PDB entry 8EEY | electron microscopy, 2.53 A resolution | chains A and D of the 5 polymer chains in the assembly

== Chain A ==
Molecule: Cas7-11
Source organism: Desulfonema ishimotonii
UniProtKB: A0A401FT36 (A0A401FT36_9DELT); numbering as in UniProt (aligned over 1-1601)
Amino-acid sequence (1601 residues; each row starts with the number of its first residue):
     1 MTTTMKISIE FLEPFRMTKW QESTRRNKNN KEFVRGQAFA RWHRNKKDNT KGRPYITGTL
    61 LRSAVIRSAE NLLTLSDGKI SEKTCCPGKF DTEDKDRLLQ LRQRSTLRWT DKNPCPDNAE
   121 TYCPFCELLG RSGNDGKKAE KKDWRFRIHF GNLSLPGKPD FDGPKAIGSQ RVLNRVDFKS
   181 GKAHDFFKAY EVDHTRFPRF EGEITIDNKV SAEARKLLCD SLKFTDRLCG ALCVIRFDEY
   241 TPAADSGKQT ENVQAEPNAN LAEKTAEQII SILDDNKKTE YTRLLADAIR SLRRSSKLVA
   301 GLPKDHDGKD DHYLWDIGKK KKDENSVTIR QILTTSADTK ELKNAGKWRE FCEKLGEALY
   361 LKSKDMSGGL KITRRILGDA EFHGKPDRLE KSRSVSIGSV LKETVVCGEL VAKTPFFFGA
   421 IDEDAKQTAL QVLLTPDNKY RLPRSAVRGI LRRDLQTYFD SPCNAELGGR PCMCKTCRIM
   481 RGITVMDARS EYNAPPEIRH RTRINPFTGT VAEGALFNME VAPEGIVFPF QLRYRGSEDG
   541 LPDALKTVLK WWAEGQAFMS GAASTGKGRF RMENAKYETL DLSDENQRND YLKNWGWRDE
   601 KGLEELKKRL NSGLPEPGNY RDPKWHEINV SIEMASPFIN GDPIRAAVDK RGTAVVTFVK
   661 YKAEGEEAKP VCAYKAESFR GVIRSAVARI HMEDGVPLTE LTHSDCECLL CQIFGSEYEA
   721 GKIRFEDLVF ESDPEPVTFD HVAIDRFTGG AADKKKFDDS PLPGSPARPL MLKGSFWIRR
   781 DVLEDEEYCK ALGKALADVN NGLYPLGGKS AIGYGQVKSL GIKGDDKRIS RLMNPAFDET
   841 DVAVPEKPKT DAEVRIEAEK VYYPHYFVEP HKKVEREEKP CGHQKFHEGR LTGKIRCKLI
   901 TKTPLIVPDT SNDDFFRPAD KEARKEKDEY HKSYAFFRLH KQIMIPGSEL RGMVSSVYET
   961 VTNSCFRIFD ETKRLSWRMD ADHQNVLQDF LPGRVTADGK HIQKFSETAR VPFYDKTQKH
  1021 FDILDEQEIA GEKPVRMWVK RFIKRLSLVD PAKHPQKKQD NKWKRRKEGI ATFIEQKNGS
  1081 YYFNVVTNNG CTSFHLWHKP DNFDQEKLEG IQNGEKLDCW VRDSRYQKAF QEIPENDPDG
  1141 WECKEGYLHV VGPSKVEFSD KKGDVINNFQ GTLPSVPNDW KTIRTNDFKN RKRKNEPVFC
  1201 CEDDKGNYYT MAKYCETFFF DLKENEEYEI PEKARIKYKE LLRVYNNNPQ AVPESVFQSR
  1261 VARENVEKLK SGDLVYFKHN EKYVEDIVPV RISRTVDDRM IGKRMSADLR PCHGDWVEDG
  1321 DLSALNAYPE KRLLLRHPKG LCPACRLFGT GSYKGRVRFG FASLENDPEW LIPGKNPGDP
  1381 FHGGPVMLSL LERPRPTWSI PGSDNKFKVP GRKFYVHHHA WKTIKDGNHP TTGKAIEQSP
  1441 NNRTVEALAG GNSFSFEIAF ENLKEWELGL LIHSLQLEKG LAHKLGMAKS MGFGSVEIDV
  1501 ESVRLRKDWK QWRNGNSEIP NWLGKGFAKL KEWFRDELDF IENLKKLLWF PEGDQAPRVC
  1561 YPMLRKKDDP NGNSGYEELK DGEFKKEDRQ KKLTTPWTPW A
Disordered / not traced: 1, 133-143, 238-259, 320-325, 835-841, 919-928
Differences from the reference sequence: engineered mutation Ala429 (Asp in A0A401FT36), Ala654 (Asp in A0A401FT36)
From the paper describing this entry:
  - binding site for DR-mismatched target RNA (chain D): Lys182, Arg375, Glu717, Tyr718
  - mutagenesis - D429A/D654A: unchanged catalytic activity
  - mutagenesis - K182A/R375A/E717A/Y718A: decreased signaling
  - mutagenesis - K182A/R375A/E717A/Y718A: unchanged binding to Csx29

== Chain D ==
Molecule: DR-mismatched target RNA
Sequence (28 nucleotides; numbered -23 to 5; 1 number in that range is skipped by the numbering (no residue carries it; nothing is unmodelled there); the number before each row is that of its first residue; numbers below 1 keep their minus sign (U-23 is residue -23)):
   -23 UACCCAUGUC GAAGACAACA AAG
     1 UAUUU

== Chain A / chain D interface ==
Residue-residue contacts - 83 pairs, chain A then chain D:
  Lys182(A) - U1(D)  hydrogen bond to the base
  Tyr281(A) - C-8(D)  hydrogen bond to the phosphate
  Arg283(A) - A-4(D)  hydrogen bond to the sugar
  Arg283(A) - A-3(D)  salt bridge to the phosphate
  His306(A) - G-10(D)  stacking on the base
  Tyr313(A) - A-9(D)  phosphate contact
  Tyr360(A) - A-3(D)  hydrogen bond to the phosphate
  Lys364(A) - A-4(D)  sugar contact
  Lys364(A) - A-3(D)  salt bridge to the phosphate
  Ile372(A) - A-2(D)  phosphate contact
  Thr373(A) - A-2(D)  hydrogen bond to the phosphate
  Thr373(A) - G-1(D)  phosphate contact
  Arg375(A) - U1(D)  base contact
  Arg375(A) - A2(D)  salt bridge to the phosphate
  Ala429(A) - A-3(D)  base contact
  Arg503(A) - A-3(D)  base contact
  Arg503(A) - A-2(D)  base contact
  Val511(A) - A-6(D)  base contact
  Val511(A) - C-5(D)  base contact
  Ala512(A) - C-5(D)  hydrogen bond to the sugar
  Glu513(A) - C-5(D)  sugar contact
  Gly514(A) - C-5(D)  hydrogen bond to the sugar
  Gly514(A) - A-4(D)  phosphate contact
  Gly514(A) - A-3(D)  hydrogen bond to the sugar
  Ala515(A) - C-5(D)  hydrogen bond to the sugar
  Leu516(A) - C-5(D)  base contact
  Leu516(A) - A-4(D)  sugar contact
  Leu516(A) - A-3(D)  sugar contact
  Phe517(A) - A-3(D)  stacking on the base
  Ala654(A) - A-9(D)  base contact
  Ser704(A) - A2(D)  base contact
  Asp705(A) - A2(D)  hydrogen bond to the base
  Glu717(A) - G-1(D)  hydrogen bond to the sugar
  Glu717(A) - U1(D)  hydrogen bond to the sugar
  Tyr718(A) - U1(D)  sugar contact
  Tyr718(A) - A2(D)  stacking on the base
  Ala751(A) - A-11(D)  base contact
  Ala752(A) - A-11(D)  sugar contact
  Asp753(A) - A-11(D)  hydrogen bond to the sugar
  Lys754(A) - A-11(D)  sugar contact
  Lys754(A) - G-10(D)  sugar contact
  Lys754(A) - A-9(D)  hydrogen bond to the sugar
  Lys755(A) - A-9(D)  base contact
  Lys755(A) - C-8(D)  base contact
  Lys756(A) - A-11(D)  base contact
  Lys756(A) - G-10(D)  base contact
  Lys756(A) - A-9(D)  sugar contact
  Phe757(A) - A-9(D)  base contact
  Asp980(A) - C-19(D)  hydrogen bond to the base
  Ala981(A) - C-20(D)  base contact
  Ala981(A) - C-19(D)  base contact
  His983(A) - U-23(D)  hydrogen bond to the sugar
  His983(A) - A-22(D)  salt bridge to the phosphate
  His983(A) - C-21(D)  phosphate contact
  Gln984(A) - C-21(D)  hydrogen bond to the phosphate
  Arg1125(A) - U-23(D)  hydrogen bond to the sugar
  Gln1127(A) - U-23(D)  base contact
  Lys1155(A) - A-18(D)  hydrogen bond to the base
  Glu1157(A) - A-18(D)  hydrogen bond to the sugar
  Glu1157(A) - U-17(D)  sugar contact
  Phe1158(A) - G-16(D)  sugar contact
  Phe1158(A) - U-15(D)  sugar contact
  Ser1159(A) - G-16(D)  sugar contact
  Ser1159(A) - U-15(D)  hydrogen bond to the phosphate
  Asp1160(A) - U-15(D)  hydrogen bond to the phosphate
  Lys1189(A) - A-18(D)  sugar contact
  Pro1249(A) - C-14(D)  sugar contact
  Pro1249(A) - A-12(D)  sugar contact
  Gln1250(A) - G-16(D)  base contact
  Gln1250(A) - U-15(D)  base contact
  Gln1250(A) - C-14(D)  sugar contact
  Lys1331(A) - A-6(D)  salt bridge to the phosphate
  Leu1390(A) - C-14(D)  base contact
  Leu1391(A) - G-13(D)  hydrogen bond to the base
  Glu1392(A) - C-14(D)  base contact
  Glu1392(A) - G-13(D)  base contact
  Arg1393(A) - G-13(D)  base contact
  Asn1441(A) - G-13(D)  hydrogen bond to the phosphate
  Arg1443(A) - G-13(D)  hydrogen bond to the base
  Arg1443(A) - A-12(D)  base contact
  Leu1564(A) - G-16(D)  base contact
  Arg1565(A) - U-17(D)  hydrogen bond to the base
  Arg1565(A) - G-16(D)  hydrogen bond to the base
Interface residues without a listed pair, chain A (59 interface residues in all): Lys371, Asp740, Val742, Asp982, Leu987

== In short ==
Chain A and chain D form an interface of 59 and 24 residues respectively, with 27 hydrogen bonds, 5 salt
bridges and 3 aromatic stacking contacts. Polar pairs include Lys182(A)-U1(D), Asp705(A)-A2(D) and
Asp980(A)-C-19(D). The paper reports a binding site for DR-mismatched target RNA (chain D) at Lys182(A),
Arg375(A) and Glu717(A) among others; K182A/R375A/E717A/Y718A of chain A reduce signaling.
Here chain A is Cas7-11 (Desulfonema ishimotonii) and chain D is DR-mismatched target RNA. Entry 8EEY (Cas7-11
in complex with DR-mismatched target RNA, Csx29 and Csx30) was determined by electron microscopy (same
publication as 8EEX).
